PDB entry 1N5Y | X-ray diffraction, 3.10 A resolution | chains L and H of the 6 polymer chains in the assembly

== Chain L ==
Molecule: monoclonal antibody (light chain)
From: Mus musculus
Notes: fragment: fab 28; antibody fragment or engineered binder
Sequence (211 residues; row label = number of the first residue in the row):
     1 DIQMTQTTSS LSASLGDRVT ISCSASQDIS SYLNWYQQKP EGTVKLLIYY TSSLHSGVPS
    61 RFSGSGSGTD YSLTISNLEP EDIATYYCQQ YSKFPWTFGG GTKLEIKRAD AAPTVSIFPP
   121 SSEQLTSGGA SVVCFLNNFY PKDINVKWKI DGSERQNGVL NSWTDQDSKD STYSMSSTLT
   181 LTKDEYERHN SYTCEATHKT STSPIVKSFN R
Cystine bridges: C23-C88, C134-C194

== Chain H ==
Molecule: monoclonal antibody (heavy chain)
From: Mus musculus
Notes: fragment: fab 28; antibody fragment or engineered binder
Sequence (225 residues; each row starts with the number of its first residue):
     1 QITLKESGPG IVQPSQPFRL TCTFSGFSLS TSGIGVTWIR QPSGKGLEWL ATIWWDDDNR
    61 YNPSLKSRLT VSKDTSNNQA FLNMMTVETA DTAIYYCAQS AITSVTDSAM DHWGQGTSVT
   121 VSSAKTTPPS VYPLAPGSAA QTNSMVTLGC LVKGYFPEPV TVTWNSGSLS SGVHTFPAVL
   181 QSDLYTLSSS VTVPSSTWPS ETVTCNVAHP ASSTKVDKKI VPADC
Cystine bridges: C22-C97, C150-C205

== Chain L / chain H interface ==
Pairs across the interface (67):
  Y32(L) - T106(H)
  N34(L) - S108(H)  hydrogen bond (side chain-backbone)
  N34(L) - A109(H)
  Y36(L) - M110(H)  hydrogen bond (side chain-backbone)
  Q38(L) - Q41(H)  hydrogen bond
  Q38(L) - Y96(H)
  G42(L) - Y96(H)
  V44(L) - W113(H)
  L46(L) - A109(H)  hydrophobic
  L46(L) - D111(H)
  Y49(L) - D107(H)
  Y49(L) - A109(H)  hydrophobic
  Y50(L) - T106(H)
  Y50(L) - D107(H)
  H55(L) - D111(H)  salt bridge
  Y87(L) - Q41(H)
  Y87(L) - G46(H)
  Y87(L) - L47(H)
  Q89(L) - M110(H)
  Y91(L) - T106(H)  hydrogen bond (side chain-backbone)
  Y91(L) - D107(H)
  Y91(L) - S108(H)
  F94(L) - W49(H)  hydrophobic
  F94(L) - R60(H)
  P95(L) - W49(H)  hydrophobic
  P95(L) - P63(H)
  W96(L) - T37(H)
  W96(L) - W49(H)
  W96(L) - T52(H)
  W96(L) - S100(H)
  W96(L) - M110(H)  hydrophobic
  F98(L) - I39(H)  hydrophobic
  F98(L) - L47(H)  hydrophobic
  F98(L) - E48(H)
  F98(L) - W49(H)
  F98(L) - M110(H)  hydrophobic
  S116(L) - T147(H)  hydrogen bond
  F118(L) - L134(H)
  F118(L) - A135(H)
  F118(L) - P136(H)
  F118(L) - T147(H)
  P119(L) - A135(H)
  S121(L) - Y132(H)
  S121(L) - P133(H)
  E123(L) - Y132(H)
  E123(L) - P133(H)
  E123(L) - K218(H)  salt bridge
  Q124(L) - Y132(H)
  V133(L) - L134(H)  hydrophobic
  F135(L) - L134(H)  hydrophobic
  F135(L) - F176(H)  hydrophobic
  F135(L) - S189(H)
  F135(L) - S190(H)
  N137(L) - F176(H)
  N137(L) - S190(H)
  N138(L) - H174(H)
  L160(L) - Q181(H)
  N161(L) - V179(H)
  S162(L) - F176(H)
  S162(L) - P177(H)  hydrogen bond (side chain-backbone)
  W163(L) - P177(H)
  T164(L) - F176(H)
  S174(L) - H174(H)  hydrogen bond
  S174(L) - F176(H)
  M175(L) - F176(H)
  S176(L) - F176(H)
  S176(L) - S188(H)  hydrogen bond
Interface residues without a listed pair, chain L (37 interface residues in all): T180, F209
Interface residues without a listed pair, chain H (42 interface residues in all): K45, W54, N62, H112, G137, S138, G149, L151

== Overview ==
The interface between chain L and chain H involves 37 residues on one side and 42 on the other, with 8
hydrogen bonds and 2 salt bridges. Polar contacts include H55(L)-D111(H), E123(L)-K218(H) and N34(L)-S108(H).
Here chain L is monoclonal antibody (light chain) and chain H is monoclonal antibody (heavy chain), both from
Mus musculus. Entry 1N5Y (HIV-1 Reverse Transcriptase Crosslinked to Post-Translocation AZTMP-Terminated DNA
(Complex P)) was determined by X-ray diffraction together with 1N6Q from the same study.
